4FR3 - chains A and P; structure by X-ray diffraction, 1.90 A resolution.

== Chain A ==
Molecule: 14-3-3 protein sigma
From: Homo sapiens
Reference sequence: P31947 (1433S_HUMAN); numbering as in UniProt; present here: 1-70, 72-231
Sequence (234 residues; each row starts with the number of its first residue; note: 1 number in that range is skipped by the numbering (no residue carries it; nothing is unmodelled there); numbers below 1 keep their minus sign (Ala-3 is residue -3)):
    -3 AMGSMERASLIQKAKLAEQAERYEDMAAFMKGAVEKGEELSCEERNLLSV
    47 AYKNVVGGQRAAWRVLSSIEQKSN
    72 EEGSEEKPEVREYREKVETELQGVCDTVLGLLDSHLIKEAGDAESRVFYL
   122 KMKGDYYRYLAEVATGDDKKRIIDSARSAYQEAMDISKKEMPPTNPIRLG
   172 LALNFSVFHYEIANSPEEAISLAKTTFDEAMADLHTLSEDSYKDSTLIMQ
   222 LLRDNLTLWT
Not modelled in the structure: 72-77
Construct notes: expression tag (-3 to 0)
Modified positions: Cys38 (s-hydroxycysteine; CSO)
UniProt features mapped onto this chain:
  - site (Interaction with phosphoserine on interacting protein): Arg56, Arg129
  - modified residue: Ser5 (Phosphoserine)
Bound ions: Mg2+ site 1 near Glu2 (its only coordinating residue here); Mg2+ site 2: Glu35, Glu110
Residues lining bound ligands: 16-O-Me-Fusicoccin H (0V4; (4R,5R,6R,6aS,9S,9aE,10aR)-5-hydroxy-9-(methoxymethyl)-6,10a-dimethyl-3-(propan-2-yl)-1,2,4,5,6,6a,7,8,9,10a-decahydrodicyclopenta[a,d][8]annulen-4-yl alpha-D-glucopyranoside): Asn42, Ser45, Val46, Phe119, Lys122, Met123, Pro167, Ile168, Gly171, Asp215, Leu218, Ile219

== Chain P ==
Molecule: TASK-3 peptide
Sequence (6 residues; each row starts with the number of its first residue; numbers below 1 keep their minus sign (Lys-3 is residue -3)):
    -3 KRRKSV
Modified positions: Ser1 (phosphoserine; SEP)

== Interface between chain A and chain P ==
Residue-residue contacts - 26 pairs, chain A then chain P:
  Lys49(A) with Ser1(P); Val2(P)
  Arg56(A) with Arg-2(P); Arg-1(P); Ser1(P)
  Arg60(A) with Arg-2(P)
  Lys122(A) with Val2(P), hydrogen bond (side chain-backbone)
  Arg129(A) with Arg-1(P); Ser1(P)
  Tyr130(A) with Ser1(P)
  Glu133(A) with Arg-1(P), salt bridge
  Gly171(A) with Val2(P)
  Leu174(A) with Lys0(P); Ser1(P); Val2(P)
  Asn175(A) with Ser1(P); Val2(P), hydrogen bond (side chain-backbone)
  Val178(A) with Arg-1(P); Lys0(P)
  Glu182(A) with Arg-1(P), salt bridge
  Leu222(A) with Lys0(P)
  Asp225(A) with Lys0(P), salt bridge
  Asn226(A) with Arg-1(P); Lys0(P), hydrogen bond (side chain-backbone)
  Leu229(A) with Lys-3(P); Arg-1(P)
Interface residues without a listed pair, chain A (18 interface residues in all): Asp126, Trp230

== Summary ==
18 residues of chain A and 6 residues of chain P are in contact, with 3 hydrogen bonds and 3 salt bridges.
Polar contacts include Glu133(A)-Arg-1(P), Glu182(A)-Arg-1(P) and Asp225(A)-Lys0(P). Chain A binds
16-O-Me-Fusicoccin H. Glu35(A) and Glu110(A) form the Mg2+ site 2.
Here chain A is 14-3-3 protein sigma (Homo sapiens) and chain P is TASK-3 peptide. Entry 4FR3 (Crystal
structure of human 14-3-3 sigma in complex with TASK-3 peptide and stabilizer 16-O-Me-FC-H) was determined by
X-ray diffraction together with 3P1N, 3P1O, 3P1P, 3P1Q, 3P1R, 3P1S and 8 further entries from the same study.
